PDB entry 1PA6 | X-ray diffraction, 2.45 A resolution | chains D and A of the 5 polymer chains in the assembly

Chain D:
Molecule: 12-nt DNA strand
Notes: engineered mutation(s): G10A
Sequence (12 nucleotides; each row starts with the number of its first residue):
     1 GGGGTTTTGA GG

Chain A:
Molecule: Telomere-binding protein alpha subunit
From: Sterkiella nova
UniProt: P29549 (TEBA_OXYNO); residue numbers follow UniProt; this construct covers 36-495
Amino-acid sequence (460 residues; numbered 36 to 495; the number before each row is that of its first residue):
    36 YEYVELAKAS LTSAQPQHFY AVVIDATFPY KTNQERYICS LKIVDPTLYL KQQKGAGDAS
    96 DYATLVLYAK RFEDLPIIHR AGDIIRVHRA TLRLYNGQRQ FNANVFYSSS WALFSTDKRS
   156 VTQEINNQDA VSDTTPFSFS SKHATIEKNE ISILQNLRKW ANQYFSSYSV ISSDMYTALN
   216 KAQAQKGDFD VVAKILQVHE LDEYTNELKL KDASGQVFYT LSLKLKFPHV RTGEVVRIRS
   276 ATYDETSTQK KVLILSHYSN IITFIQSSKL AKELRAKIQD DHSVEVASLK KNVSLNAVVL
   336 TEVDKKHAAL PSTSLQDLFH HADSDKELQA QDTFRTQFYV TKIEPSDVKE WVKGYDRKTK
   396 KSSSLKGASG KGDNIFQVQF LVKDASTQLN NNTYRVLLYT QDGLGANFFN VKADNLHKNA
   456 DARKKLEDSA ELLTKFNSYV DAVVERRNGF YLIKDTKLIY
Swiss-Prot annotation at these positions:
  - natural variant: Ala-311 (A311S: In S version), Asp-456 (D456E: In S version)

Interface between chain D and chain A:
Residue-residue contacts - 46 pairs, chain D then chain A:
  DG1(D) with Tyr-65(A), sugar contact; Ile-73(A), sugar contact; Ser-75(A), hydrogen bond to the phosphate; Val-101(A), sugar contact; Tyr-130(A), base contact; Gln-135(A), hydrogen bond to the base
  DG2(D) with Ser-75(A), hydrogen bond to the phosphate; Lys-77(A), hydrogen bond to the base; Asp-223(A), hydrogen bond to the base; Asp-225(A), hydrogen bond to the base; Arg-272(A), base contact; Arg-274(A), salt bridge to the phosphate; Ser-275(A), base contact
  DG3(D) with Thr-62(A), base contact; Tyr-65(A), sugar contact; Asp-223(A), hydrogen bond to the base; Arg-274(A), hydrogen bond to the base; Ser-275(A), base contact; Tyr-293(A), stacking on the base
  DG4(D) with Lys-66(A), sugar contact; Ser-291(A), hydrogen bond to the base; His-292(A), hydrogen bond to the sugar; Tyr-293(A), hydrogen bond to the base
  DT5(D) with Lys-66(A), sugar contact; Thr-67(A), sugar contact; Asn-68(A), sugar contact; His-292(A), stacking on the base
  DT6(D) with Lys-66(A), salt bridge to the phosphate; Gln-69(A), phosphate contact
  DT8(D) with Lys-66(A), base contact; Tyr-72(A), hydrogen bond to the base
  DA10(D) with Tyr-239(A), stacking on the base
  DG11(D) with Phe-63(A), base contact; Phe-107(A), base contact; Ile-112(A), base contact; His-114(A), base contact; Leu-258(A), sugar contact; Leu-260(A), hydrogen bond to the base; Lys-261(A), hydrogen bond to the base
  DG12(D) with Phe-63(A), sugar contact; Pro-64(A), sugar contact; Tyr-65(A), phosphate contact; Lys-66(A), hydrogen bond to the phosphate; Phe-107(A), sugar contact; Lys-261(A), salt bridge to the phosphate; His-292(A), hydrogen bond to the phosphate
Also at the interface, not in a pair above, chain A (35 interface residues in all): Asp-60, Tyr-103, Arg-128, Phe-224, Pro-263

Summary:
10 residues of chain D face 35 of chain A across their interface; the contacts include 16 hydrogen bonds, 3
salt bridges and 3 aromatic stacking contacts. Polar pairs include DG1(D)/Gln-135(A), DG2(D)/Lys-77(A) and
DG2(D)/Asp-223(A).
Chain D is a 12-nt DNA strand and chain A is Telomere-binding protein alpha subunit (Sterkiella nova); the
structure, Crystal structure of the OXYTRICHA nova telomere end-binding protein complexed with noncognate
ssDNA GGGGTTTTGAGG, was determined by X-ray diffraction (same publication as 1PH1, 1PH2, 1PH3, 1PH5, 1PH6,
1PH7 and 3 further entries).
